7YZ5 - chains A and B of the 3 polymer chains in the assembly; structure by X-ray diffraction, 2.11 A resolution.

[Chain A]
Molecule: Tubulin alpha-1B chain
Source organism: Bos taurus
UniProt: P81947 (TBA1B_BOVIN); residues 1-451 here = UniProt positions 1-451
Chain sequence (451 residues; each row starts with the number of its first residue):
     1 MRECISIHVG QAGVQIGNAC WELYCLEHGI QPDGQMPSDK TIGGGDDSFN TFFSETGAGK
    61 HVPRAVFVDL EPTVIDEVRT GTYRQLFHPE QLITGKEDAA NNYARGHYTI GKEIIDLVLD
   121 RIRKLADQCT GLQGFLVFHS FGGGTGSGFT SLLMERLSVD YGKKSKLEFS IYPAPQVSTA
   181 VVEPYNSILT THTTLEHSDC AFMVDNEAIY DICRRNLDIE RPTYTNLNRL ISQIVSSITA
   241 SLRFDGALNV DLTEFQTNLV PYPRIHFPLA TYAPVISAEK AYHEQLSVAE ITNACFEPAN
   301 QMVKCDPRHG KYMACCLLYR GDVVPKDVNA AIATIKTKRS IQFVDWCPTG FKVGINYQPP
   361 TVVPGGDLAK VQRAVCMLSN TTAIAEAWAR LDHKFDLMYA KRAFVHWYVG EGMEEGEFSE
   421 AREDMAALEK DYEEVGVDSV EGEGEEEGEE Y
Unresolved in the structure: 438-451
Ion coordination: Ca2+: D39, T41, E55
Residues lining bound ligands: GTP (guanosine-5'-triphosphate): G10, Q11, A12, Q15, I16, D69, D98, A99, A100, N101, S140, G142, G143, G144, T145, G146, I171, V177, S178, T179, E183, N206, Y224, L227, N228, I231

[Chain B]
Molecule: Tubulin beta-2B chain
Source organism: Bos taurus
UniProt: Q6B856 (TBB2B_BOVIN); residues 1-445 here = UniProt positions 1-445
Chain sequence (445 residues; each row starts with the number of its first residue):
     1 MREIVHIQAG QCGNQIGAKF WEVISDEHGI DPTGSYHGDS DLQLERINVY YNEATGNKYV
    61 PRAILVDLEP GTMDSVRSGP FGQIFRPDNF VFGQSGAGNN WAKGHYTEGA ELVDSVLDVV
   121 RKESESCDCL QGFQLTHSLG GGTGSGMGTL LISKIREEYP DRIMNTFSVM PSPKVSDTVV
   181 EPYNATLSVH QLVENTDETY CIDNEALYDI CFRTLKLTTP TYGDLNHLVS ATMSGVTTCL
   241 RFPGQLNADL RKLAVNMVPF PRLHFFMPGF APLTSRGSQQ YRALTVPELT QQMFDSKNMM
   301 AACDPRHGRY LTVAAIFRGR MSMKEVDEQM LNVQNKNSSY FVEWIPNNVK TAVCDIPPRG
   361 LKMSATFIGN STAIQELFKR ISEQFTAMFR RKAFLHWYTG EGMDEMEFTE AESNMNDLVS
   421 EYQQYQDATA DEQGEFEEEE GEDEA
Unresolved in the structure: 432-445
Residues lining bound ligands: GDP (guanosine-5'-diphosphate): G10, Q11, C12, Q15, I16, D67, A97, N99, S138, G140, G141, G142, T143, G144, V169, P171, V175, S176, E181, N204, L207, Y222, L225, N226, V229
Swiss-Prot annotation at these positions:
  - motif: M1 to I4 (MREI motif)
  - binding site (GTP): Q11, E69, S138, G142, T143, G144, N204, N226
  - binding site (Mg(2+)): E69
  - modified residue: S40 (Phosphoserine), T55 (Phosphothreonine), K58 (N6-acetyllysine), S172 (Phosphoserine), T285 (Phosphothreonine), T290 (Phosphothreonine), R318 (Omega-N-methylarginine), E438 (5-glutamyl polyglutamate)
  - cross-link (Glycyl lysine isopeptide (Lys-Gly)): K58 (interchain with G-Cter in ubiquitin), K324 (interchain with G-Cter in ubiquitin)

[How chain A and chain B interact]
Residue-residue contacts (54; chain A residue first):
  Q11(A) with Q245(B), hydrogen bond
  K96(A) with M1(B); C129(B)
  E97(A) with M1(B); C129(B); R162(B), salt bridge
  D98(A) with K252(B), salt bridge
  A100(A) with R251(B); K252(B); V255(B)
  N101(A) with K252(B)
  R105(A) with R251(B)
  P175(A) with N347(B)
  S178(A) with L246(B); K350(B), hydrogen bond
  T179(A) with Q245(B); L246(B); N256(B), hydrogen bond (backbone-side chain)
  A180(A) with N256(B); K350(B)
  V181(A) with N256(B), hydrogen bond (backbone-side chain); I345(B), hydrophobic; P346(B); N347(B); K350(B)
  V182(A) with V255(B), hydrophobic
  R214(A) with K324(B)
  R221(A) with D327(B), salt bridge
  Y224(A) with Q245(B), hydrogen bond
  K394(A) with N347(B)
  L397(A) with E343(B); W344(B); A430(B), hydrophobic
  M398(A) with W344(B); P346(B)
  K401(A) with F260(B); W344(B); T429(B), hydrogen bond (side chain-backbone); A430(B)
  R402(A) with F260(B)
  A403(A) with P259(B); F260(B), hydrophobic
  F404(A) with V255(B); N256(B); V258(B); P259(B), hydrogen bond (backbone-backbone); T312(B)
  H406(A) with V258(B); P259(B); F260(B); P261(B)
  W407(A) with A254(B); V255(B); V258(B), hydrogen bond (side chain-backbone)
Other interface residues (no listed pair), chain A (27 interface residues in all): E220, E411
Other interface residues (no listed pair), chain B (31 interface residues in all): D128, D161, D249, M323, N348, A428

[In short]
27 residues of chain A and 31 residues of chain B are in contact; the contacts include 8 hydrogen bonds and 3
salt bridges. Among the polar pairs are E97(A)-R162(B), D98(A)-K252(B) and R221(A)-D327(B). Chain A binds GTP.
Ligands of chain B: GDP.
Chain A is Tubulin alpha-1B chain and chain B is Tubulin beta-2B chain, both from Bos taurus; the structure,
Molecular snapshots of drug release from tubulin: 100 milliseconds (steady state), was determined by X-ray
diffraction together with 7YYY, 7YYZ, 7YZ0, 7YZ1, 7YZ2, 7YZ3 and 7YZ6 from the same study.
